8HEB - chains A and B of the 9 polymer chains in the assembly; structure by electron microscopy, 3.53 A resolution.

== Chain A (and B) ==
Name: Spike glycoprotein
Organism: Severe acute respiratory syndrome coronavirus 2
Notes: chain B of this document is another copy of the same molecule, construct and numbering; everything in this record applies to it too
UniProt: P0DTC2 (SPIKE_SARS2); numbering as in UniProt (aligned over 1-1208)
Sequence (1208 residues; numbered 1 to 1208; the number before each row is that of its first residue):
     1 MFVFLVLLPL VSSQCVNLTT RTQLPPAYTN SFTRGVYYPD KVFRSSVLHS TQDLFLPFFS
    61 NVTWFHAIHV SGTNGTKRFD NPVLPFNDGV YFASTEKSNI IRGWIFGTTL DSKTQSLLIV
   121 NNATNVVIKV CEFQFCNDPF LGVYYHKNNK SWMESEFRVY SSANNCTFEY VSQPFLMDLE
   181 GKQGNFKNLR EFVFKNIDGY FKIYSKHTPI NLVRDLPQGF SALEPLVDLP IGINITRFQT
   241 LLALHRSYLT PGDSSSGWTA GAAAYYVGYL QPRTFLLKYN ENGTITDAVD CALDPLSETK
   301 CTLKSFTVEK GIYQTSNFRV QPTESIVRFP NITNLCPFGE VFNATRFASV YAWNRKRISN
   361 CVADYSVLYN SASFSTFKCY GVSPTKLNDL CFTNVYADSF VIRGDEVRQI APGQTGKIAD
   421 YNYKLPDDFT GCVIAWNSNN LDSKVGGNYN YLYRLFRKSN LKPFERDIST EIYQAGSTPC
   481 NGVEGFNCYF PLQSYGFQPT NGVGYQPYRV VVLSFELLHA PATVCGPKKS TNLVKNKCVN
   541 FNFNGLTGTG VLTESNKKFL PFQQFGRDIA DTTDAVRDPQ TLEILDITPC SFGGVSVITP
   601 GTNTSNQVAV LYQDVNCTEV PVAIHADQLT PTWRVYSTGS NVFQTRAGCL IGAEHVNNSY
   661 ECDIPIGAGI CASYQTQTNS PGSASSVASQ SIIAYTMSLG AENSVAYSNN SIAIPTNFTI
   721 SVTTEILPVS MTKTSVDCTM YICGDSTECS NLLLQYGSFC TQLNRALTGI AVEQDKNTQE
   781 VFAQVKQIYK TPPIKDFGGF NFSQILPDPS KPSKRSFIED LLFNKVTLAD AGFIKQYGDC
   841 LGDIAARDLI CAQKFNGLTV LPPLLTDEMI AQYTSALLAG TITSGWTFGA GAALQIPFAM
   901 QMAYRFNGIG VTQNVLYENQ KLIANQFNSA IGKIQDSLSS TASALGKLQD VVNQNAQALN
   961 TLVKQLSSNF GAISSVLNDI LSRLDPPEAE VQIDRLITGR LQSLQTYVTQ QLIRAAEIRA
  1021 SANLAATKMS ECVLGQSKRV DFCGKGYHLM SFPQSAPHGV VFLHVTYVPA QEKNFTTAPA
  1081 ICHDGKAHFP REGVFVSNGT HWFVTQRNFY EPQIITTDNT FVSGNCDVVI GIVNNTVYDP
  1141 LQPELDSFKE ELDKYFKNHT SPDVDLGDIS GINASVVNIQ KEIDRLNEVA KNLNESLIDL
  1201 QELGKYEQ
Disordered / not traced: 1-14, 67-77, 144-151, 173-186, 244-257, 621-640, 677-688, 829-851, 1148-1208 (chain B: 1-14, 67-77, 144-151, 173-186, 244-257, 621-640, 677-688, 828-853, 1148-1208)
Disulfides: Cys-15/Cys-136, Cys-131/Cys-166, Cys-291/Cys-301, Cys-336/Cys-361, Cys-379/Cys-432, Cys-391/Cys-525, Cys-480/Cys-488, Cys-617/Cys-649, Cys-662/Cys-671, Cys-743/Cys-749, Cys-1032/Cys-1043, Cys-1082/Cys-1126
Covalently attached groups: N-acetylglucosamine (NAG) linked to Asn-17, Asn-61, Asn-165, Asn-234, Asn-282, Asn-331, Asn-343, Asn-616, Asn-657, Asn-709, Asn-717, Asn-801, Asn-1074, Asn-1098, Asn-1134
Construct notes: engineered mutation Gly-682 (Arg in P0DTC2), Ser-683 (Arg in P0DTC2), Ser-685 (Arg in P0DTC2), Pro-986 (Lys in P0DTC2), Pro-987 (Val in P0DTC2)
Curated features (UniProtKB/Swiss-Prot):
  - region: Asn-280 to Cys-301 (Putative superantigen), Arg-403 to Asp-405 (Integrin-binding motif), Asn-448 to Phe-456 (Immunodominant HLA epitope recognized by the CD8+), Pro-681, Ala-684 (Putative superantigen), Ser-816 to Tyr-837 (Fusion peptide 1), Lys-835 to Phe-855 (Fusion peptide 2), Asp-1163 to Glu-1202 (Heptad repeat 2)
  - site: Arg-815, Ser-816 (Cleavage)
  - glycosylation: Asn-17 (N-linked (GlcNAc...) (complex) asparagine), Asn-61 (N-linked (GlcNAc...) (hybrid) asparagine), Asn-74 (N-linked (GlcNAc...) (complex) asparagine), Asn-122 (N-linked (GlcNAc...) (hybrid) asparagine), Asn-149 (N-linked (GlcNAc...) (complex) asparagine), Asn-165 (N-linked (GlcNAc...) (complex) asparagine), Asn-234 (N-linked (GlcNAc...) (high mannose) asparagine), Asn-282 (N-linked (GlcNAc...) (complex) asparagine), Thr-323 (O-linked (GalNAc) threonine), Ser-325 (O-linked (HexNAc...) serine), Asn-331 (N-linked (GlcNAc...) (complex) asparagine), Asn-343 (N-linked (GlcNAc...) (complex) asparagine), Asn-603 (N-linked (GlcNAc...) (hybrid) asparagine), Asn-616 (N-linked (GlcNAc...) (complex) asparagine), Asn-657 (N-linked (GlcNAc...) (complex) asparagine), Thr-676 (O-linked (GlcNAc...) threonine), Thr-678 (O-linked (GlcNAc...) threonine), Asn-709 (N-linked (GlcNAc...) (high mannose) asparagine), Asn-717 (N-linked (GlcNAc...) (hybrid) asparagine), Asn-801 (N-linked (GlcNAc...) (hybrid) asparagine) and 6 more in UniProt
  - natural variant: Leu-5 (L5F: In strain: Iota/B.1.526), Ser-13 (S13I: In strain: Epsilon/B.1.427/B.1.429), Leu-18 (L18F: In strain: Beta/B.1.351, Gamma/P.1 and 1 more), Thr-19 (T19I: In strain: Omicron/BQ.1.1, Omicron/XBB.1.5 and 1 more; T19R: In strain: Delta/B.1.617.2, Omicron/BA.2 and 4 more), Thr-20 (T20N: In strain: Gamma/P.1), Leu-24 to Ala-27 (sequence variant, change not given here; In strain: Omicron/BA.2, Omicron/BA.2.12.1 and 6 more), Pro-26 (P26S: In strain: Gamma/P.1), Gln-52 (Q52H: In strain: Omicron/EG.5.1), Ala-67 (A67V: In strain: Eta/B.1.525, Omicron/BA.1), His-69 to Val-70 (deletion: In strain: Alpha/B.1.1.7, Eta/B.1.525 and 5 more), Gly-75 (G75V: In strain: Lambda/C.37), Thr-76 (T76I: In strain: Lambda/C.37), 82 further natural variant entries in UniProt
  - mutagenesis: His-69 to Val-70 (Increased incorporation of cleaved spike into virions), Asn-121 (N121Q: Partial loss of biliverdin affinity), Arg-190 (R190K: Partial loss of biliverdin affinity), Asn-234 (N234Q: Increased resistance to neutralizing antibodies), Asn-331 (N331Q: Reduced viral infectivity), Asn-343 (N343Q: Reduced viral infectivity), Leu-452 (L452R: Increased resistance to neutralizing antibodies. Decreases HLA binding to NF9 epitope. Increased binding affinity to human ACE2), Tyr-453 (Y453F: Decreased HLA binding to NF9 epitope. Increased binding affinity to human ACE2), Ala-475 (A475V: Increased resistance to neutralizing antibodies), Val-483 (V483A: Increased resistance to neutralizing antibodies), Glu-484 (E484D: Increased replication in human TMEM106B overexpressing cells), Phe-490 (F490L: Increased resistance to neutralizing antibodies and human covalescent sera neutralization), 12 further mutagenesis entries in UniProt

== Interface between chain A and chain B ==
Pairs across the interface (111):
  Asn-317(A) with Asp-737(B)
  Arg-319(A) with Met-740(B)
  Arg-357(A) with Cys-166(B), hydrogen bond (side chain-backbone); Thr-167(B)
  Asn-360(A) with Phe-168(B)
  Pro-521(A) with Pro-230(B)
  Thr-547(A) with Asn-978(B)
  Thr-549(A) with Asp-745(B)
  Lys-557(A) with Phe-43(B)
  Lys-558(A) with Phe-43(B)
  Leu-560(A) with Phe-43(B), hydrophobic
  Phe-562(A) with Tyr-38(B), hydrophobic; Lys-41(B); Glu-224(B); Pro-225(B)
  Gln-563(A) with Lys-41(B); Val-42(B); Phe-43(B); Gly-283(B)
  Gln-564(A) with Lys-41(B), hydrogen bond (backbone-backbone)
  Phe-565(A) with Lys-41(B); Val-42(B), hydrophobic; Phe-43(B)
  Gly-566(A) with Phe-43(B)
  Arg-567(A) with Phe-43(B), hydrogen bond (backbone-backbone)
  Ile-569(A) with Val-47(B), hydrophobic; Lys-964(B)
  Ala-570(A) with Val-963(B), hydrophobic
  Pro-589(A) with Phe-855(B), hydrophobic
  Phe-592(A) with Phe-855(B)
  Ala-647(A) with Pro-862(B), hydrophobic
  Pro-665(A) with Leu-864(B), hydrophobic
  Gly-667(A) with Leu-864(B)
  Ala-668(A) with Pro-863(B), hydrogen bond (backbone-backbone); Leu-864(B)
  Gly-669(A) with Leu-864(B), hydrogen bond (backbone-backbone); Met-869(B)
  Met-697(A) with Leu-865(B), hydrophobic; Met-869(B), hydrophobic
  Leu-699(A) with Met-869(B); Gln-872(B); Tyr-873(B), hydrogen bond (backbone-side chain)
  Ala-701(A) with Gln-787(B); Ile-788(B), hydrogen bond (backbone-backbone)
  Glu-702(A) with Ile-788(B); Lys-790(B), salt bridge
  Asn-703(A) with Gln-787(B), hydrogen bond; Ile-788(B), hydrogen bond (backbone-backbone); Tyr-789(B); Lys-790(B), hydrogen bond (backbone-backbone)
  Ser-704(A) with Lys-790(B)
  Val-705(A) with Thr-883(B); Gln-895(B)
  Ala-706(A) with Gln-895(B), hydrogen bond (backbone-side chain)
  Tyr-707(A) with Pro-792(B), hydrophobic; Asp-796(B), hydrogen bond (side chain-backbone); Phe-797(B), hydrophobic; Ile-896(B); Pro-897(B), hydrophobic; Phe-898(B)
  Asn-709(A) with Asp-796(B), hydrogen bond; Pro-897(B)
  Ser-711(A) with Gln-895(B), hydrogen bond; Ile-896(B); Pro-897(B)
  Ile-712(A) with Gln-895(B); Ile-896(B), hydrophobic
  Ala-713(A) with Leu-894(B); Gln-895(B), hydrogen bond (backbone-backbone)
  Pro-715(A) with Leu-894(B)
  Thr-961(A) with Gln-762(B)
  Gln-965(A) with Tyr-756(B); Gly-757(B); Ser-758(B), hydrogen bond (side chain-backbone); Phe-759(B)
  Ser-968(A) with Gln-755(B), hydrogen bond (side chain-backbone); Tyr-756(B), hydrogen bond (side chain-backbone); Gly-757(B), hydrogen bond (side chain-backbone)
  Asn-969(A) with Gln-755(B)
  Phe-970(A) with Gln-755(B)
  Gly-971(A) with Gln-755(B)
  Arg-995(A) with Asp-994(B), salt bridge
  Gln-1002(A) with Phe-759(B)
  Ser-1003(A) with Phe-759(B)
  Gln-1010(A) with Leu-1012(B)
  Glu-1017(A) with Arg-1019(B), salt bridge
  Arg-1039(A) with Thr-1027(B); Glu-1031(B), salt bridge; Arg-1039(B)
  Val-1040(A) with Ser-1030(B); Glu-1031(B)
  Asp-1041(A) with Leu-1034(B)
  Gly-1046(A) with Ala-890(B)
  Tyr-1047(A) with Ala-890(B)
  Glu-1072(A) with Ala-892(B); Leu-894(B)
  Asn-1074(A) with Gln-895(B), hydrogen bond
  Thr-1077(A) with Pro-897(B); Met-900(B), hydrogen bond
  Pro-1079(A) with Tyr-917(B), hydrophobic
  Phe-1089(A) with Tyr-917(B), hydrophobic
  Pro-1090(A) with Gln-913(B), hydrogen bond (backbone-side chain)
  Val-1094(A) with Met-900(B), hydrophobic; Tyr-904(B)
  Arg-1107(A) with Tyr-904(B), hydrogen bond
  Ser-1123(A) with Asn-914(B), hydrogen bond; Glu-918(B), hydrogen bond
  Val-1129(A) with Tyr-917(B)
  Ile-1130(A) with Lys-921(B)
  Leu-1141(A) with Leu-1141(B), hydrophobic
  Leu-1145(A) with Glu-1144(B)
Also at the interface, not in a pair above, chain A (84 interface residues in all): Asp-571, Ile-666, Cys-671, Thr-696, Gly-700, Ser-708, Asn-710, Gln-957, Thr-1006, Thr-1009, Ile-1013, Phe-1042, Ala-1078, Gly-1093, Phe-1121, Val-1128
Also at the interface, not in a pair above, chain B (80 interface residues in all): Arg-44, Gly-199, Tyr-200, Arg-765, Gln-784, Lys-786, Gly-857, Trp-886, Gly-889, Asn-907, Gln-920, Asn-960, Ser-967, Gln-1005, Thr-1009, Gly-1035

== Summary ==
84 residues of chain A face 80 of chain B across their interface, with 25 hydrogen bonds and 4 salt bridges.
Polar contacts include Glu-702(A)/Lys-790(B), Arg-995(A)/Asp-994(B) and Glu-1017(A)/Arg-1019(B). Covalently
linked N-acetylglucosamine: at Asn-17(A), Asn-61(A), Asn-165(A), Asn-234(A), Asn-282(A) and Asn-331(A) and 9
more.
Chain A and chain B are both Spike glycoprotein (Severe acute respiratory syndrome coronavirus 2); the
structure, SARS-CoV-2 Spike trimer in complex with RmAb 9H1 Fab in the class 1 conformation, was determined by
electron microscopy together with 8HEC from the same study.
